5ZDH - chains A and V of the 30 polymer chains in the assembly; structure by electron microscopy, 3.20 A resolution.

Chain A:
Molecule: Type II secretion system protein D
Source organism: Escherichia coli O78:H11 (strain H10407 / ETEC)
Reference sequence: E3PJ86 (E3PJ86_ECOH1); residues 1-646 here correspond to UniProt positions 41-686 (UniProt number = residue number + 40)
Amino-acid sequence (646 residues; row label = number of the first residue in the row):
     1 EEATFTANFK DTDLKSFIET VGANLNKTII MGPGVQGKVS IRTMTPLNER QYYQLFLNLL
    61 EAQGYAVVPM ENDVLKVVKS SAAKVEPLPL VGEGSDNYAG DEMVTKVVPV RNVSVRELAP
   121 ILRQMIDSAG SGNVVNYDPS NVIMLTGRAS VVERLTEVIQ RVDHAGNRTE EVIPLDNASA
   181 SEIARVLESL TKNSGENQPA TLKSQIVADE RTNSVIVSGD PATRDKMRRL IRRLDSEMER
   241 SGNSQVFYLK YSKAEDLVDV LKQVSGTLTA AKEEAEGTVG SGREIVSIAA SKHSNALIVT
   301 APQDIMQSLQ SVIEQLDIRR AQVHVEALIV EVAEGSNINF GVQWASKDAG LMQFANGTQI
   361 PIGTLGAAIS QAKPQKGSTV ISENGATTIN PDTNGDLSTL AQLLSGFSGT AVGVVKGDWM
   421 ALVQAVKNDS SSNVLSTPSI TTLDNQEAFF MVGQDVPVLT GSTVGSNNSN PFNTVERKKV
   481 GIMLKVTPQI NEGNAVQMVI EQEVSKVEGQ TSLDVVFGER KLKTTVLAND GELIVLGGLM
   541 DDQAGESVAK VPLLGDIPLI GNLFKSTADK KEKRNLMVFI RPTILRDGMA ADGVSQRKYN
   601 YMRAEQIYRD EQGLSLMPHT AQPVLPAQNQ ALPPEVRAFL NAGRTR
Not modelled in the structure: 1-99, 192-204, 270-284, 382-388, 462-473, 644-646
UniProt features mapped onto this chain:
  - region: Pro-374 to Thr-393 (Cap gate)
  - site: Gly-453 (May serve as a pivot that allows opening of the central gate for substrate egress)

Chain V:
Molecule: Type II secretion system lipoprotein
Source organism: Escherichia coli O78:H11 (strain H10407 / ETEC)
Reference sequence: E3PJ88 (E3PJ88_ECOH1); residues 1-112 here correspond to UniProt positions 25-136 (UniProt number = residue number + 24)
Amino-acid sequence (112 residues; each row starts with the number of its first residue):
     1 CASHNENASL LAKKQAQNIS QNLPIKSAGY TLVLAQSSGT TVKMTIISEA GTQTTQTPDA
    61 FLTSYQRQMC ADPTVKLMLT EGINYSITIN DTRTGNQYQR KLDRTTCGIV KA
Not modelled in the structure: 25-32, 47-56, 91-95, 108-112
Disulfides: Cys-70/Cys-107
UniProt features mapped onto this chain:
  - lipidation: Cys-1 (N-palmitoyl cysteine)

Interface between chain A and chain V:
Residue-residue contacts - 14 pairs, chain A then chain V:
  Arg-597(A) / Gln-21(V)  hydrogen bond (side chain-backbone)
  Arg-597(A) / Asn-22(V)
  Arg-597(A) / Leu-23(V)  hydrogen bond (side chain-backbone)
  Asn-600(A) / Leu-34(V)
  Tyr-601(A) / Gln-17(V)
  Arg-603(A) / Gln-36(V)
  Ala-604(A) / Lys-13(V)
  Glu-605(A) / Lys-13(V)  salt bridge
  Tyr-608(A) / Ser-9(V)
  Tyr-608(A) / Leu-10(V)
  Tyr-608(A) / Lys-13(V)
  Glu-611(A) / Ser-37(V)
  Glu-611(A) / Ser-38(V)
  Glu-611(A) / Gly-39(V)  hydrogen bond (side chain-backbone)

Overview:
8 residues of chain A and 12 residues of chain V are in contact, with 3 hydrogen bonds and 1 salt bridge.
Among the polar pairs are Glu-605(A)/Lys-13(V), Arg-597(A)/Gln-21(V) and Arg-597(A)/Leu-23(V).
Here chain A is Type II secretion system protein D and chain V is Type II secretion system lipoprotein, both
from Escherichia coli O78:H11 (strain H10407 / ETEC). Entry 5ZDH (CryoEM structure of ETEC Pilotin-Secretin
AspS-GspD complex) was determined by electron microscopy.
